8E78 - chains A and C of the 4 polymer chains in the assembly; structure by electron microscopy, 2.77 A resolution.

[Chain A (and C)]
Molecule: NADP-dependent malic enzyme, mitochondrial
From: Homo sapiens
Notes: EC 1.1.1.40; chain C of this document is another copy of the same molecule, construct and numbering; everything in this record applies to it too
UniProtKB: Q16798 (MAON_HUMAN); residues -47 to 556 here correspond to UniProt positions 1-604 (UniProt number = residue number + 48)
Sequence (604 residues; row label = number of the first residue in the row; numbers below 1 keep their minus sign (Met-47 is residue -47)):
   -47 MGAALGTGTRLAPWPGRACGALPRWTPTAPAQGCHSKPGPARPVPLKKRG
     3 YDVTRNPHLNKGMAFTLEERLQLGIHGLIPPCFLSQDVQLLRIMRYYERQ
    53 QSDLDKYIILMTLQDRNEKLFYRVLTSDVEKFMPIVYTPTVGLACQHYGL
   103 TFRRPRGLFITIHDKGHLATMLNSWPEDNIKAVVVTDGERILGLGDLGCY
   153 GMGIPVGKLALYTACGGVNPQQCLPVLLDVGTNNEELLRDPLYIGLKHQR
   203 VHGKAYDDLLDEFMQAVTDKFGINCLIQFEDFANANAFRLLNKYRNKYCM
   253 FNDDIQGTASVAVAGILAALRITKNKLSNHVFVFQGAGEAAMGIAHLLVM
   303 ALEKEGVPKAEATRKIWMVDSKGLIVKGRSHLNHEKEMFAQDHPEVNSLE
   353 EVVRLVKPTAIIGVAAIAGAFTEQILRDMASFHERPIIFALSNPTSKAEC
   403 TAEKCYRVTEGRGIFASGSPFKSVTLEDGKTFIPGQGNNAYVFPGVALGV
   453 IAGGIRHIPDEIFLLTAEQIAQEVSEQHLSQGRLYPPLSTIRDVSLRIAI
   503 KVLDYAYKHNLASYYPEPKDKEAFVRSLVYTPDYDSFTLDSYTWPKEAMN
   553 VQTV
Not modelled in the structure: -47 to 0
UniProt features mapped onto this chain:
  - active site: Tyr89 (Proton donor), Lys160 (Proton acceptor)
  - binding site (NAD(+)): Arg142, Asp256, Asn395
  - binding site (a divalent metal cation): Glu232, Asp233, Asp256
  - site: Asp256 (Important for activity)
  - modified residue: Ser323 (Phosphoserine)

[Chain A / chain C interface]
Contacting residue pairs (33):
  Thr113(A) with Trp546(C)
  His115(A) with Tyr544(C); Trp546(C), hydrogen bond (backbone-side chain); Pro547(C); Ala550(C)
  Asp116(A) with Tyr544(C), hydrogen bond; Trp546(C), hydrogen bond
  His119(A) with Asp542(C), salt bridge; Tyr544(C)
  Pro193(A) with Gln554(C)
  Leu198(A) with Trp546(C), hydrophobic; Ala550(C), hydrophobic
  Ile225(A) with Tyr517(C), hydrophobic; Pro518(C)
  Arg458(A) with Ser515(C); Tyr517(C)
  His459(A) with Tyr517(C), hydrogen bond
  Ser515(A) with Arg458(C)
  Tyr517(A) with Ile225(C), hydrophobic; Arg458(C); His459(C), hydrogen bond
  Asp542(A) with His119(C), salt bridge
  Tyr544(A) with His115(C); Asp116(C), hydrogen bond; His119(C)
  Trp546(A) with Thr113(C); His115(C), hydrogen bond (side chain-backbone); Asp116(C), hydrogen bond; Leu198(C), hydrophobic
  Pro547(A) with His115(C)
  Ala550(A) with His115(C); Leu198(C), hydrophobic
  Gln554(A) with Pro193(C)
Also at the interface, not in a pair above, chain A (23 interface residues in all): Thr122, Met123, Asp130, Lys199, Asn248, Pro518
Also at the interface, not in a pair above, chain C (24 interface residues in all): Thr122, Met123, Asp130, Lys199, Asn248, Thr545

[Summary]
23 residues of chain A and 24 residues of chain C are in contact; the contacts include 8 hydrogen bonds and 2
salt bridges. Polar pairs include His119(A)-Asp542(C), His115(A)-Trp546(C) and Asp116(A)-Tyr544(C).
Both chains are NADP-dependent malic enzyme, mitochondrial (Homo sapiens). Entry 8E78 (Cryo-EM structure of
human ME3 in the presence of citrate) was determined by electron microscopy, deposited together with 8E76,
8E8O, 8EYN and 8EYO.
